PDB entry 4XM0 | X-ray diffraction, 2.80 A resolution | chains D and F of the 6 polymer chains in the assembly

Chain D (and F):
Name: Uncharacterized protein
From: Pyrococcus furiosus
Notes: chain F of this document is another copy of the same molecule, construct and numbering; everything in this record applies to it too
UniProtKB: Q8U3V1 (Q8U3V1_PYRFU); numbering as in UniProt (aligned over 1-267)
Amino-acid sequence (267 residues; numbered 1 to 267; the number before each row is that of its first residue):
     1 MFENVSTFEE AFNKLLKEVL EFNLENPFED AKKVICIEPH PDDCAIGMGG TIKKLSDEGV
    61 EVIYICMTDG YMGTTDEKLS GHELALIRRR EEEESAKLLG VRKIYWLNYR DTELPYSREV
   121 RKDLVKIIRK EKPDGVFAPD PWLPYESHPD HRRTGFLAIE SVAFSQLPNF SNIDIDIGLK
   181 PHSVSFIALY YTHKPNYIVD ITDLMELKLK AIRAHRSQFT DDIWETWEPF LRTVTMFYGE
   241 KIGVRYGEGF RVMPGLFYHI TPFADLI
Not modelled in the structure: 1-5 (chain F: 1-3)
Modified / non-standard residues: Mse1 (selenomethionine); Mse48, Mse67, Mse72, Mse205, Mse236, Mse253 (selenomethionine; parent Met)
Metal / ion sites: Zn2+: His40, Asp43, His151

Chain D / chain F interface:
Contacting residue pairs - 68 pairs, chain D then chain F:
  Tyr71(D) - Asn169(F)
  Mse72(D) - Leu167(F)
  Mse72(D) - Asn169(F)
  Mse72(D) - Phe170(F)
  Thr74(D) - Leu167(F)
  Thr74(D) - Pro168(F)
  Thr74(D) - Asn169(F)
  Thr75(D) - Pro168(F)
  Glu77(D) - Ile175(F)
  Leu79(D) - Asn169(F)
  Ser80(D) - Asn169(F)
  Gly81(D) - Asn169(F)  hydrogen bond (backbone-side chain)
  Thr112(D) - Phe164(F)
  Thr112(D) - Phe170(F)
  Glu113(D) - Arg118(F)  salt bridge
  Leu143(D) - Ile260(F)  hydrophobic
  Leu143(D) - Thr261(F)
  Leu143(D) - Pro262(F)  hydrophobic
  Tyr145(D) - Trp142(F)  hydrophobic
  Tyr145(D) - Lys194(F)
  Tyr145(D) - Arg251(F)
  Tyr145(D) - Tyr258(F)
  Tyr145(D) - Ala264(F)  hydrophobic
  Glu146(D) - Trp142(F)
  Glu146(D) - Tyr258(F)
  Glu146(D) - His259(F)  salt bridge
  Glu146(D) - Ile260(F)  hydrogen bond (side chain-backbone)
  Ser147(D) - Trp142(F)
  Ser147(D) - Ile159(F)
  Ser147(D) - Glu160(F)
  Ser147(D) - Tyr258(F)  hydrogen bond (backbone-backbone)
  His148(D) - His259(F)
  Pro149(D) - Tyr116(F)
  Pro149(D) - Arg121(F)
  Pro149(D) - Glu160(F)
  His151(D) - His259(F)
  His151(D) - Ile260(F)
  Arg152(D) - Tyr116(F)  hydrogen bond
  Arg152(D) - Phe156(F)
  Arg152(D) - Glu160(F)  salt bridge
  Arg153(D) - Tyr116(F)
  Tyr191(D) - Ile260(F)  hydrophobic
  Thr192(D) - Pro262(F)
  His193(D) - Pro262(F)
  His193(D) - Asp265(F)
  Glu225(D) - Val19(F)
  Trp227(D) - Leu256(F)
  Trp227(D) - Ile260(F)  hydrophobic
  Pro229(D) - Leu15(F)
  Pro229(D) - Val19(F)  hydrophobic
  Phe230(D) - Leu15(F)
  Phe230(D) - Leu256(F)  hydrophobic
  Phe230(D) - Thr261(F)
  Arg232(D) - Asn4(F)
  Thr233(D) - Phe8(F)
  Thr233(D) - Ala11(F)
  Thr233(D) - Leu15(F)
  Thr233(D) - Phe263(F)
  Mse236(D) - Ser6(F)
  Mse236(D) - Ala11(F)
  Phe237(D) - Phe8(F)  hydrophobic
  Phe237(D) - Pro262(F)
  Phe237(D) - Phe263(F)  hydrophobic
  Tyr238(D) - Pro262(F)
  Glu240(D) - Thr7(F)
  Glu240(D) - Phe8(F)  hydrogen bond (side chain-backbone)
  Arg245(D) - Asn4(F)
  Arg245(D) - Val5(F)  hydrogen bond (side chain-backbone)
Interface residues without a listed pair, chain D (39 interface residues in all): Ile46, Asp76, Pro144, Thr226, Val234, Tyr246
Interface residues without a listed pair, chain F (39 interface residues in all): Glu9, Phe12, Leu20, Gln166, Pro181, Mse253, Phe257

In short:
Chain D and chain F each contribute 39 residues to their interface, with 6 hydrogen bonds and 3 salt bridges.
Polar pairs include Glu113(D)-Arg118(F), Glu146(D)-His259(F) and Arg152(D)-Glu160(F). The Zn2+ site is built
by His40(D), Asp43(D) and His151(D).
Chain D and chain F are both Uncharacterized protein (Pyrococcus furiosus); the structure,
N,N'-diacetylchitobiose deacetylase (SeMet derivative) from Pyrococcus furiosus in the absence of cadmium, was
determined by X-ray diffraction (same publication as 4XLZ, 4XM1 and 4XM2).
